2VWW - chain A; structure by X-ray diffraction, 1.90 A resolution.

Chain A:
Molecule: Ephrin type-B receptor 4
Organism: Homo sapiens
Notes: EC 2.7.10.1; fragment: kinase domain, residues 598-899
Reference sequence: P54760 (EPHB4_HUMAN); residues 598-899 here = UniProt positions 598-899
Sequence (302 residues; row label = number of the first residue in the row):
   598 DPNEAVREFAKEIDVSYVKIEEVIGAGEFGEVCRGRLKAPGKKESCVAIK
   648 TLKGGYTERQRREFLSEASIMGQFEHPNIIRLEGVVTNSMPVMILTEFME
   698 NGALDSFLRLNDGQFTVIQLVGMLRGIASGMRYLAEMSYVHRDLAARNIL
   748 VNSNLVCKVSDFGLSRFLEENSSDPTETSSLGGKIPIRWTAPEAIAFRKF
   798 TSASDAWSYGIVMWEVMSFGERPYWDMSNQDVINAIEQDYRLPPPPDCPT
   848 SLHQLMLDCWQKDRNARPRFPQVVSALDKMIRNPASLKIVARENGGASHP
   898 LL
Unresolved in the structure: 598-608, 650-653, 760-781, 888-899
Sequence notes: engineered mutation Glu774 (Tyr in P54760)
Ligand contacts: 7X2 (n'-(5-chloro-1,3-benzodioxol-4-yl)-N-(3,4,5- trimethoxyphenyl)pyrimidine-2,4-diamine): Ile621, Gly622, Val629, Ala645, Ile646, Lys647, Glu664, Met668, Ile677, Ile691, Thr693, Glu694, Phe695, Met696, Glu697, Gly699, Ala700, Leu747, Ser757
Curated features (UniProtKB/Swiss-Prot):
  - active site: Asp740 (Proton acceptor)
  - binding site (ATP): Ile621 to Val629, Lys647
  - modified residue (Phosphoserine): Ser769, Ser770
  - natural variant: Lys650 (K650N: In CMAVM2), Arg656 (R656W: In CMAVM2; uncertain significance), Glu664 (E664K: In CMAVM2), Ala725 (A725T: In CMAVM2; uncertain significance), Arg739 (R739Q: In LMPHM7), Asn745 (N745D: In CMAVM2), Ile782 (I782S: In LMPHM7), Pro789 (P789R: In CMAVM2; uncertain significance; P789S: In CMAVM2; uncertain significance), Asp802 (D802G: In CMAVM2), Gly807 (G807R: In CMAVM2; uncertain significance), Pro820 (P820L: In CMAVM2; uncertain significance; P820T: In CMAVM2; uncertain significance), Arg838 (R838W: In CMAVM2), 7 further natural variant entries in UniProt

Overview:
Chain A binds compound 7X2. From UniProt: active-site residue Asp740 and 10 ATP-binding residues.
Chain A is Ephrin type-B receptor 4 (Homo sapiens); the structure, ephB4 kinase domain inhibitor complex, was
determined by X-ray diffraction together with 2VX0, 2VWU and 2VWV from the same study.
